PDB entry 7NL9 | electron microscopy, 2.86 A resolution | chains G and H of the 15 polymer chains in the assembly

Chain G:
Molecule: ATP synthase gamma chain
From: Mycobacterium smegmatis (strain ATCC 700084 / mc(2)155)
UniProtKB: A0R201 (ATPG_MYCS2); residues 1-307 here = UniProt positions 1-307
Sequence (307 residues; numbered 1 to 307; the number before each row is that of its first residue):
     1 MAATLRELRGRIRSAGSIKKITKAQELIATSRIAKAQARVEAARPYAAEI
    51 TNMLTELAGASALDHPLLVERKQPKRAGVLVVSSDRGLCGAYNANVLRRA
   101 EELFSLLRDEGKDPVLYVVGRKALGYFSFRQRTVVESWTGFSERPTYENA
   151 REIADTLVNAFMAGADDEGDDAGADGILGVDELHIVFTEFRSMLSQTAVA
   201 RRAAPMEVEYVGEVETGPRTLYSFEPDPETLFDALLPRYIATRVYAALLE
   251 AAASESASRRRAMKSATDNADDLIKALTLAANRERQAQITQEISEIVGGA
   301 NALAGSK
Disordered / not traced: 1-51, 70-206, 213-219, 238-307

Chain H:
Molecule: ATP synthase epsilon chain
From: Mycobacterium smegmatis (strain ATCC 700084 / mc(2)155)
UniProtKB: A0R1Z9 (ATPE_MYCS2); residue numbers follow UniProt; this construct covers 1-121
Sequence (121 residues; each row starts with the number of its first residue):
     1 MADLNVEIVAVERELWSGPATFVFTRTTAGEIGILPRHIPLVAQLVDDAM
    51 VRVEREGEDDLRIAVDGGFLSVTEETVRILVENAQFESEIDADAAKEDAA
   101 SDDERTAAWGRARLRALGQID
Disordered / not traced: 1-2, 10-15, 82-85, 97-103, 121

Interface between chain G and chain H:
Pairs across the interface - 26 pairs, chain G then chain H:
  Met53(G) - Val42(H)  hydrophobic
  Met53(G) - Leu70(H)
  Met53(G) - Ser71(H)
  Met53(G) - Leu80(H)  hydrophobic
  Thr220(G) - Pro40(H)
  Leu221(G) - Pro40(H)
  Tyr222(G) - Leu41(H)
  Tyr222(G) - Val42(H)  hydrophobic
  Tyr222(G) - Val72(H)
  Tyr222(G) - Thr73(H)  hydrogen bond
  Ser223(G) - Ile39(H)
  Ser223(G) - Pro40(H)  hydrogen bond (backbone-backbone)
  Ser223(G) - Leu41(H)
  Ser223(G) - Val42(H)  hydrogen bond (backbone-backbone)
  Phe224(G) - Val42(H)
  Glu225(G) - Thr27(H)  hydrogen bond
  Glu225(G) - Ala29(H)
  Glu225(G) - Gly30(H)
  Glu225(G) - Ile32(H)
  Glu225(G) - Val42(H)  hydrogen bond (backbone-backbone)
  Glu225(G) - Ala43(H)
  Pro226(G) - Thr28(H)
  Leu231(G) - Val42(H)
  Leu231(G) - Gln44(H)
  Ala234(G) - Gln44(H)
  Leu235(G) - Phe69(H)  hydrophobic
Other interface residues (no listed pair), chain G (12 interface residues in all): Leu57

In short:
The interface between chain G and chain H involves 12 residues on one side and 17 on the other; the contacts
include 5 hydrogen bonds. Polar pairs include Tyr222(G)-Thr73(H), Glu225(G)-Thr27(H) and Ser223(G)-Pro40(H).
Chain G is ATP synthase gamma chain and chain H is ATP synthase epsilon chain, both from Mycobacterium
smegmatis (strain ATCC 700084 / mc(2)155); the structure, Mycobacterium smegmatis ATP synthase Fo state 3, was
determined by electron microscopy, deposited together with 7NJK, 7NJL, 7NJM, 7NJN, 7NJO, 7NJP and 20 further
entries.
